5J32 - chains A and B; structure by X-ray diffraction, 1.93 A resolution.

[Chain A (and B)]
Molecule: 3-isopropylmalate dehydrogenase 2, chloroplastic
Organism: Arabidopsis thaliana
Notes: EC 1.1.1.85; chain B of this document is another copy of the same molecule, construct and numbering; everything in this record applies to it too
Reference sequence: P93832 (LEU32_ARATH); residue numbers follow UniProt; this construct covers 39-405
Amino-acid sequence (403 residues; row label = number of the first residue in the row):
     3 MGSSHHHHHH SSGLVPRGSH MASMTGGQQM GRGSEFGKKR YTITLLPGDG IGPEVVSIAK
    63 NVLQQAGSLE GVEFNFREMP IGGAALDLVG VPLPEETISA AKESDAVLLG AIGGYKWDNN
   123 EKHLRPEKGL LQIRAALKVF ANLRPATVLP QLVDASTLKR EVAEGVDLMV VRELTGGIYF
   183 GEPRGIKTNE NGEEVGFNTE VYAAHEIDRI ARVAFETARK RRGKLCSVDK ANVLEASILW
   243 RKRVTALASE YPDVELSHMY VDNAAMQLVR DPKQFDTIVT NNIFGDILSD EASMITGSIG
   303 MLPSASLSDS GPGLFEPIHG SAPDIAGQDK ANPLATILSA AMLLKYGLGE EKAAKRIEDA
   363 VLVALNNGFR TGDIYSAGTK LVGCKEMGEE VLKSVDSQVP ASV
Unresolved in the structure: 3-30, 400-405 (chain B: 3-35, 401-405)
Differences from the reference sequence: initiating methionine (3); expression tag (4-38)
Bound ions: Mg2+ site 1: Asp264 (together with 3-isopropylmalic acid) (shared with Asp288(B), Asp292(B) of chain B); Mg2+ site 2: Asp288, Asp292 (together with 3-isopropylmalic acid) (shared with Asp264(B) of chain B)
Residues lining bound ligands:
  - 3-isopropylmalic acid (IPM), molecule 1: Glu129, Leu132, Leu133, Arg136, Arg146, Arg174, Tyr181, Asp288, Asp292
  - 3-isopropylmalic acid (IPM), molecule 2: Lys232, Asn234, Val235, Asp264
Swiss-Prot annotation at these positions:
  - binding site (NAD(+)): Asn234, Asn265
  - binding site (substrate): Arg136, Arg146, Arg174, Asp264
  - binding site (Mg(2+)): Asp264, Asp288, Asp292
  - site: Leu133 (Confers substrate specificity), Tyr181 (Important for catalysis), Cys228 (Essential for redox regulation), Lys232 (Important for catalysis), Cys386 (Essential for redox regulation)
  - modified residue: Ser70 (Phosphoserine)
  - mutagenesis: Leu132 (L132A: Reduced activity toward 3-isopropylmalate), Leu133 (L133A: Reduced activity toward 3-isopropylmalate; L133F: Enhanced activity toward 3-(2'-methylthio)-ethylmalate, but reduced catalytic efficiency with 3-isopropylmalate), Arg136 (R136A: Loss of activity toward 3-isopropylmalate; R136K: Reduced activity toward 3-isopropylmalate), Arg146 (R146A: Reduced activity toward 3-isopropylmalate; R146K: Reduced activity toward 3-isopropylmalate), Arg174 (R174A: Loss of activity toward 3-isopropylmalate; R174K: Reduced activity toward 3-isopropylmalate), Tyr181 (Y181A/F/H: Reduced activity toward 3-isopropylmalate), Lys232 (K232M: Loss of activity toward 3-isopropylmalate), Asn234 (N234A/D: Loss of activity toward 3-isopropylmalate), Val235 (V235A: Reduced activity toward 3-isopropylmalate), Asp264 (D264N: Loss of activity toward 3-isopropylmalate), Asp288 (D288N: Loss of activity toward 3-isopropylmalate), Asp292 (D292N: Reduced activity toward 3-isopropylmalate)
From the paper describing this entry:
  - Mg2+ coordination: Asp264, Asp288, Asp292
  - binding site for 3-isopropylmalic acid: Leu132, Leu133, Arg136, Arg146, Arg174, Lys232, Asn234, Asp264
  - specificity-determining residues: Leu133 (citing earlier work)
  - catalytic residues: Lys232 (proposed by the authors, not directly observed)
  - catalytic residues: Asp264, Asp288, Asp292
  - mutagenesis - L132A, L133A, R136K, R146A (6,800-fold), R146K, R174K (50-fold), Y181A (400-fold), Y181F, Y181H (8-fold), V235A (2-3-fold), D292N (1,500-fold): decreased catalytic activity on 3-isopropylmalic acid
  - mutagenesis - R136A, R174A, K232M, N234A, N234D, D264N, D288N: abolished catalytic activity on 3-isopropylmalic acid
  - mutagenesis - K232M: unchanged binding to 3-isopropylmalic acid
  - mutagenesis - K232M: unchanged binding to NAD+

[Chain A / chain B interface]
Residue-residue contacts (107):
  Lys124(A) - Ile240(B)
  Glu129(A) - Asn234(B)
  Asp156(A) - Lys161(B)  hydrogen bond (backbone-side chain)
  Ser158(A) - Lys161(B)  hydrogen bond (backbone-side chain)
  Thr159(A) - Leu160(B)
  Thr159(A) - Lys161(B)  hydrogen bond (backbone-backbone)
  Thr159(A) - Val164(B)
  Thr159(A) - Val271(B)  hydrogen bond (side chain-backbone)
  Thr159(A) - Arg272(B)
  Leu160(A) - Thr159(B)
  Leu160(A) - Leu160(B)  hydrophobic
  Leu160(A) - Lys161(B)
  Lys161(A) - Asp156(B)  hydrogen bond (side chain-backbone)
  Lys161(A) - Ser158(B)  hydrogen bond (side chain-backbone)
  Lys161(A) - Thr159(B)  hydrogen bond (backbone-backbone)
  Lys161(A) - Leu160(B)
  Ile180(A) - Glu202(B)
  Ile180(A) - Leu236(B)
  Tyr181(A) - Lys232(B)
  Tyr181(A) - Val235(B)  hydrophobic
  Arg186(A) - Val235(B)  hydrogen bond (side chain-backbone)
  Arg186(A) - Glu237(B)  salt bridge
  Gly187(A) - Glu237(B)
  Ile188(A) - Glu237(B)
  Glu195(A) - Ala205(B)
  Glu195(A) - Ala206(B)  hydrogen bond (side chain-backbone)
  Glu195(A) - His207(B)  salt bridge
  Glu196(A) - Ala205(B)
  Glu196(A) - Ala206(B)  hydrogen bond (backbone-backbone)
  Glu196(A) - Leu241(B)
  Glu196(A) - Lys244(B)  salt bridge
  Val197(A) - Val203(B)  hydrophobic
  Val197(A) - Tyr204(B)
  Val197(A) - Leu241(B)
  Gly198(A) - Glu202(B)
  Gly198(A) - Val203(B)
  Gly198(A) - Tyr204(B)  hydrogen bond (backbone-backbone)
  Gly198(A) - Ala238(B)
  Gly198(A) - Leu241(B)
  Phe199(A) - Glu202(B)
  Asn200(A) - Thr201(B)
  Asn200(A) - Glu202(B)  hydrogen bond (backbone-backbone)
  Asn200(A) - Leu236(B)
  Asn200(A) - Glu237(B)  hydrogen bond
  Asn200(A) - Ala238(B)  hydrogen bond (side chain-backbone)
  Thr201(A) - Asn200(B)
  Glu202(A) - Ile180(B)
  Glu202(A) - Gly198(B)
  Glu202(A) - Phe199(B)
  Glu202(A) - Asn200(B)  hydrogen bond (backbone-backbone)
  Val203(A) - Val197(B)  hydrophobic
  Val203(A) - Gly198(B)
  Val203(A) - Phe199(B)  hydrophobic
  Tyr204(A) - Val197(B)
  Tyr204(A) - Gly198(B)  hydrogen bond (backbone-backbone)
  Ala205(A) - Glu195(B)
  Ala205(A) - Glu196(B)
  Ala206(A) - Glu195(B)
  Ala206(A) - Glu196(B)  hydrogen bond (backbone-backbone)
  His207(A) - Glu195(B)  salt bridge
  Lys232(A) - Tyr181(B)
  Lys232(A) - Asp288(B)  salt bridge
  Asn234(A) - Arg127(B)
  Asn234(A) - Glu129(B)
  Val235(A) - Leu133(B)  hydrophobic
  Val235(A) - Tyr181(B)  hydrophobic
  Val235(A) - Arg186(B)  hydrogen bond (backbone-side chain)
  Leu236(A) - Ile180(B)
  Leu236(A) - Asn200(B)
  Glu237(A) - Lys124(B)
  Glu237(A) - Arg186(B)  salt bridge
  Glu237(A) - Gly187(B)
  Glu237(A) - Ile188(B)
  Glu237(A) - Asn200(B)  hydrogen bond
  Ala238(A) - Gly198(B)
  Ala238(A) - Asn200(B)  hydrogen bond (backbone-side chain)
  Ile240(A) - Lys124(B)
  Ile240(A) - Ile188(B)  hydrophobic
  Leu241(A) - Ile188(B)
  Leu241(A) - Glu196(B)
  Leu241(A) - Val197(B)
  Leu241(A) - Gly198(B)
  Lys244(A) - Glu196(B)  salt bridge
  Tyr262(A) - Arg127(B)  hydrogen bond
  Val263(A) - Ile289(B)  hydrophobic
  Asp264(A) - Asp288(B)
  Asp264(A) - Asp292(B)
  Ala267(A) - Ile289(B)  hydrophobic
  Ala267(A) - Glu293(B)
  Met268(A) - Asp292(B)
  Met268(A) - Met296(B)
  Met268(A) - Ile301(B)  hydrophobic
  Val271(A) - Thr159(B)  hydrogen bond (backbone-side chain)
  Val271(A) - Ile297(B)  hydrophobic
  Arg272(A) - Thr159(B)
  Arg272(A) - Met296(B)
  Asp288(A) - Lys232(B)  salt bridge
  Asp288(A) - Asp264(B)
  Ile289(A) - Val263(B)  hydrophobic
  Ile289(A) - Ala267(B)  hydrophobic
  Asp292(A) - Asp264(B)
  Asp292(A) - Met268(B)
  Glu293(A) - Glu293(B)
  Met296(A) - Met268(B)
  Met296(A) - Val271(B)
  Met296(A) - Arg272(B)
  Ile297(A) - Val271(B)  hydrophobic
Interface residues without a listed pair, chain A (53 interface residues in all): Leu133, Val164, Ala233, Arg245, Ile285, Phe286
Interface residues without a listed pair, chain B (54 interface residues in all): Gln269, Ile285, Phe286, Ser295

[Summary]
53 residues of chain A and 54 residues of chain B are in contact; the contacts include 22 hydrogen bonds and 8
salt bridges. Polar pairs include Arg186(A)-Glu237(B), Glu195(A)-His207(B) and Glu196(A)-Lys244(B). From the
paper: catalytic residues Lys232(A), Asp264(A) and Asp288(A) among others; L132A, L133A and R136K of chain A,
among others, reduce catalytic activity on 3-isopropylmalic acid; 18 substitutions were tested in all.
Chain A and chain B are both 3-isopropylmalate dehydrogenase 2, chloroplastic (Arabidopsis thaliana); the
structure, Isopropylmalate dehydrogenase in complex with isopropylmalate, was determined by X-ray diffraction
together with 5J33 and 5J34 from the same study.
